7QY5 - chains F and B of the 6 polymer chains in the assembly; structure by X-ray diffraction, 2.77 A resolution.

[Chain F]
Name: RNA elimination defective protein Red1
Sequence (21 residues; each row starts with the number of its first residue):
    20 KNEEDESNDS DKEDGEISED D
Disordered / not traced: 20-31, 38-40
What the authors report for this chain:
  - mutagenesis - E32R: abolished binding to NURS complex subunit pir2 (chain B)
  - mutagenesis - E32R: decreased growth in response to minimal medium
  - mutagenesis - E32R: decreased localization

[Chain B]
Name: NURS complex subunit pir2
From: Schizosaccharomyces pombe
Reference sequence: O94326 (PIR2_SCHPO); residue numbers follow UniProt; this construct covers 206-530
Sequence (338 residues; each row starts with the number of its first residue):
   203 MEMPQLSKWN QDSRNDAMEN TLLVSHVLPN ISVAQIHNAL DGISFVQHFS LSTINLIKND
   263 ERSLWVHFKA GTNMDGAKEA VDGIQLDSNF TIESENPKIP THTHPIPIFE IASSEQTCKN
   323 LLEKLIRFID RASTKYSLPN DAAQRIEDRL KTHASMKDDD DKPTNFHDIR LSDLYAEYLR
   383 QVATFDFWTS KEYESLIALL QDSPAGYSRK KFNPSKEVGQ EENIWLSDLE NNFACLLEPE
   443 NVDIKAKGAL PVEDFINNEL DSVIMKEDEQ KYRCHVGTCA KLFLGPEFVR KHINKKHKDW
   503 LDHIKKVAIC LYGYVLDPCR AMDPKVVSSA WSHPQFEK
Disordered / not traced: 203-206, 360-363, 531-540
Sequence notes: initiating methionine (203); expression tag (204-205, 531-540)
Bound ions: Zn2+: C476, C481, H494, H499
Swiss-Prot annotation at these positions:
  - zinc finger: Y474 to H499 (C2H2-type)
  - mutagenesis: S316 (S316P: Decreases cell population growth at high temperature; when associated with L-165)
What the authors report for this chain:
  - Zn2+ coordination: C476, C481, H494, H499
  - conformationally variable residues (domain motion): V420 to G421

[Chain F / chain B interface]
Contacting residue pairs - 18 pairs, chain F then chain B:
  E32(F) with K483(B), salt bridge; H494(B), salt bridge; K497(B), salt bridge
  D33(F) with F485(B); F490(B); K493(B), salt bridge; K497(B)
  G34(F) with F485(B); L486(B), hydrogen bond (backbone-backbone); F490(B)
  E35(F) with K483(B); L484(B); F485(B)
  I36(F) with Q472(B); K473(B); L484(B), hydrogen bond (backbone-backbone); F485(B); L486(B)
Interface residues without a listed pair, chain B (11 interface residues in all): K498
From the paper, about this interface:
  - interface residues, chain F: E32(F), D33(F), G34(F), E35(F), I36(F)
  - interface residues, chain B: K473(B), K483(B), L484(B), F485(B), L486(B), F490(B), K493(B), H494(B)
  - hot spots on chain B (mutagenesis) - K483D, F490D: abolished binding to RNA elimination defective protein Red1 (chain F)

[Overview]
Chain F and chain B form an interface of 5 and 11 residues respectively; the contacts include 2 hydrogen bonds
and 4 salt bridges. Polar contacts include E32(F)-K483(B), E32(F)-H494(B) and E32(F)-K497(B). The paper
reports that K483D and F490D of chain B abolish binding to RNA elimination defective protein Red1 (chain F);
interface residues E32(F), D33(F) and K473(B) among others.
Here chain F is RNA elimination defective protein Red1 and chain B is NURS complex subunit pir2
(Schizosaccharomyces pombe). Entry 7QY5 (Crystal structure of the S.pombe Ars2-Red1 complex) was determined by
X-ray diffraction (same publication as 7QUU).
